PDB entry 5C24 | X-ray diffraction, 2.60 A resolution | chains A and B

# Chain A
Molecule: HIV-1 reverse transcriptase, P66 subunit
Source organism: Human immunodeficiency virus type 1 group M subtype B (isolate BH10)
Notes: EC 3.4.23.16, 2.7.7.49, 2.7.7.7, 3.1.26.13, 3.1.13.2
UniProtKB: P03366 (POL_HV1B1); residues 1-545 here correspond to UniProt positions 600-1144 (UniProt number = residue number + 599)
Sequence (537 residues; numbered -1 to 545; 10 numbers in that range are skipped by the numbering (no residue carries them; nothing is unmodelled there); the number before each row is that of its first residue; numbers below 1 keep their minus sign (Met-1 is residue -1)):
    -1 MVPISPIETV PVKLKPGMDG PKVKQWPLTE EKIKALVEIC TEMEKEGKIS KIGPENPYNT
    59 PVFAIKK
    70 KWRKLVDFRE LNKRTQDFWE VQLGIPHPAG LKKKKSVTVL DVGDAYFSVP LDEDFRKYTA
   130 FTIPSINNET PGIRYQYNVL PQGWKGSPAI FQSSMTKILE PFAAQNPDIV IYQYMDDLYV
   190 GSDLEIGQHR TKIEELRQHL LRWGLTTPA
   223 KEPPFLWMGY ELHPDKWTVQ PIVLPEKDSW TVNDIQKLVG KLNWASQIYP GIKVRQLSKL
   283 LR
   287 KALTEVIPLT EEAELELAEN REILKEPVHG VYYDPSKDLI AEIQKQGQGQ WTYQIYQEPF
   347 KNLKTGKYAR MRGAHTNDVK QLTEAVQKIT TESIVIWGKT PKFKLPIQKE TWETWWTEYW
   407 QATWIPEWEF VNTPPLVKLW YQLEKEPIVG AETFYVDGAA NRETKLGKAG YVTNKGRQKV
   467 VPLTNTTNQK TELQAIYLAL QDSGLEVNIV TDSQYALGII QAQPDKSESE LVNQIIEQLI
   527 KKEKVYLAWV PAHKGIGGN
Sequence notes: initiating methionine (-1); expression tag (0); engineered mutation Ala172 (Lys771 in P03366), Ala173 (Lys772 in P03366), Ala218 (Gln821 in P03366), Ser280 (Cys879 in P03366)
Ligand contacts:
  - 4XO (6-({4-[(4-cyanophenyl)amino]-1,3,5-triazin-2-yl}amino)-5,7-dimethylindolizine-2-carbonitrile): Pro95, Leu100, Lys101, Lys102, Lys103, Val106, Val179, Tyr181, Tyr188, Val189, Gly190, Phe227, Trp229, Leu234, His235, Pro236, Tyr318
  - Mg2+ (MG): Lys73, Tyr146, Gln151
What the authors report for this chain:
  - binding site for 4XO: Lys101, Tyr181, Tyr188, Trp229

# Chain B
Molecule: HIV-1 reverse transcriptase, P51 subunit
Source organism: Human immunodeficiency virus type 1 group M subtype B (isolate BH10)
Notes: EC 3.4.23.16, 2.7.7.49, 2.7.7.7, 3.1.26.13, 3.1.13.2; engineered mutation(s): C280S
UniProtKB: P03366 (POL_HV1B1); residues 5-428 here correspond to UniProt positions 604-1027 (UniProt number = residue number + 599)
Sequence (412 residues; row label = number of the first residue in the row; note: 12 numbers in that range are skipped by the numbering (no residue carries them; nothing is unmodelled there)):
     5 IETVPVKLKP GMDGPKVKQW PLTEEKIKAL VEICTEMEKE GKISKIGPEN PYNTPVFAIK
    65 KKDSTKWRKL VDFRELNKRT QDFWEVQLGI PHPAGLKKKK SVTVLDVGDA YFSVPLDEDF
   125 RKYTAFTIPS INNETPGIRY QYNVLPQGWK GSPAIFQSSM TKILEPFKKQ NPDIVIYQYM
   185 DDLYVGSDLE IGQHRTKIEE LRQHLLRWGL
   227 FLWMGYELHP DKWTVQPIVL PEKDSWTVND IQKLVGKLNW ASQIYPGIKV RQLSKLLRGT
   287 KALTEVIPLT EEAELELAEN REILKEPVHG VYYDPSKDLI AEIQKQGQGQ WTYQIYQEPF
   347 KNLKTGKYAR MRGAHTNDVK QLTEAVQKIT TESIVIWGKT PKFKLPIQKE TWETWWTEYW
   407 QATWIPEWEF VNTPPLVKLW YQ
Sequence notes: conflict Ser280 (Cys879 in P03366)
What the authors report for this chain:
  - binding site for 4XO: Glu138

# Interface between chain A and chain B
Contacting residue pairs - 107 pairs, chain A then chain B:
  Val8(A) - Pro52(B)  hydrophobic
  Val8(A) - Glu53(B)
  Pro9(A) - Glu53(B)
  Gln85(A) - Glu53(B)  hydrogen bond (side chain-backbone)
  Asp86(A) - Lys20(B)  salt bridge
  Asp86(A) - Pro55(B)
  Phe87(A) - Pro52(B)
  Phe87(A) - Glu53(B)
  Trp88(A) - Pro52(B)  hydrogen bond (backbone-backbone)
  Trp88(A) - Asn54(B)
  Trp88(A) - Pro55(B)
  Trp88(A) - Asn57(B)
  Trp88(A) - Thr131(B)
  Trp88(A) - Arg143(B)
  Val90(A) - Pro140(B)  hydrophobic
  Gly93(A) - Asn137(B)  hydrogen bond (backbone-side chain)
  Pro95(A) - Asn136(B)
  Pro95(A) - Asn137(B)
  His96(A) - Asn136(B)  hydrogen bond (backbone-side chain)
  Gly99(A) - Asn136(B)
  Gly99(A) - Glu138(B)
  Leu100(A) - Asn136(B)
  Leu100(A) - Glu138(B)
  Lys101(A) - Glu138(B)  salt bridge
  Ser162(A) - Pro52(B)
  Thr165(A) - Pro140(B)
  Gln373(A) - Thr397(B)
  Gln373(A) - Thr400(B)
  Gln373(A) - Trp401(B)  hydrogen bond
  Thr376(A) - Thr400(B)
  Thr376(A) - Trp401(B)
  Thr377(A) - Thr400(B)
  Ile380(A) - Pro25(B)  hydrophobic
  Ile380(A) - Leu26(B)
  Ile380(A) - Thr27(B)
  Val381(A) - Pro25(B)  hydrophobic
  Val381(A) - Asn136(B)  hydrogen bond (backbone-backbone)
  Ile382(A) - Ile135(B)
  Ile382(A) - Asn136(B)
  Trp383(A) - Ile135(B)
  Gly384(A) - Thr27(B)
  Gly384(A) - Glu28(B)  hydrogen bond (backbone-backbone)
  Gly384(A) - Ile135(B)
  Thr386(A) - Trp401(B)
  Trp402(A) - Lys331(B)  hydrogen bond (backbone-side chain)
  Trp402(A) - Thr362(B)
  Trp402(A) - Asp364(B)
  Tyr405(A) - Lys331(B)  hydrogen bond (backbone-side chain)
  Trp406(A) - Lys331(B)
  Trp406(A) - Val417(B)
  Trp406(A) - Asn418(B)
  Trp406(A) - Thr419(B)
  Trp406(A) - Pro420(B)
  Trp406(A) - Pro421(B)
  Gln407(A) - Lys331(B)  hydrogen bond (backbone-side chain)
  Gln407(A) - Pro392(B)
  Gln407(A) - Ile393(B)
  Gln407(A) - Gln394(B)  hydrogen bond
  Gln407(A) - Val417(B)  hydrogen bond (side chain-backbone)
  Gln407(A) - Asn418(B)
  Ala408(A) - Trp337(B)  hydrophobic
  Ala408(A) - Asp364(B)
  Ala408(A) - Pro392(B)  hydrogen bond (backbone-backbone)
  Ala408(A) - Ile393(B)
  Thr409(A) - Asp364(B)  hydrogen bond (backbone-side chain)
  Trp410(A) - Thr362(B)
  Trp410(A) - Asn363(B)
  Trp410(A) - Val365(B)  hydrophobic
  Trp410(A) - Trp401(B)
  Trp410(A) - Tyr405(B)
  Pro412(A) - Trp401(B)  hydrophobic
  Pro433(A) - Asn255(B)
  Pro433(A) - Leu289(B)  hydrophobic
  Pro433(A) - Thr290(B)
  Ile434(A) - Thr290(B)
  Val435(A) - Thr290(B)
  Thr439(A) - Lys287(B)
  Thr439(A) - Ala288(B)
  Thr439(A) - Leu289(B)  hydrogen bond (side chain-backbone)
  Tyr441(A) - Val254(B)
  Tyr441(A) - Gln258(B)
  Tyr441(A) - Thr286(B)
  Tyr441(A) - Lys287(B)  hydrogen bond (side chain-backbone)
  Val458(A) - Thr286(B)
  Thr459(A) - Thr286(B)  hydrogen bond (backbone-side chain)
  Asn460(A) - Thr286(B)
  Asn460(A) - Lys287(B)
  Asn460(A) - Ala288(B)
  Asn494(A) - Leu289(B)
  Val496(A) - Leu289(B)  hydrophobic
  Leu503(A) - Leu422(B)  hydrophobic
  Gly504(A) - Pro420(B)
  Tyr532(A) - Asn255(B)  hydrogen bond
  Tyr532(A) - Leu289(B)  hydrophobic
  Trp535(A) - Leu422(B)  hydrophobic
  Trp535(A) - Trp426(B)  hydrophobic
  Val536(A) - Gln258(B)
  Pro537(A) - Gly262(B)
  Pro537(A) - Asn265(B)
  Lys540(A) - Asn265(B)
  Lys540(A) - Val276(B)
  Lys540(A) - Ser280(B)
  Ile542(A) - Leu283(B)  hydrophobic
  Gly543(A) - Leu283(B)  hydrogen bond (backbone-backbone)
  Gly543(A) - Arg284(B)
  Gly543(A) - Gly285(B)
  Gly544(A) - Thr286(B)
Interface residues without a listed pair, chain A (65 interface residues in all): Leu92, Ile94, Ala158, Ile159, Gln161, Tyr181, Met357, Thr369, Gln500, Gln507, Ala508, Ala534, Gly541
Interface residues without a listed pair, chain B (59 interface residues in all): Tyr56, Gly141, Val261, Arg277, His361, Leu368, Glu396
Interface features reported in the paper:
  - specific contacts: Lys101(A)-Glu138(B) (salt bridge)

# In short
Chain A and chain B form an interface of 65 and 59 residues respectively, with 19 hydrogen bonds and 2 salt
bridges. Polar pairs include Asp86(A)-Lys20(B), Lys101(A)-Glu138(B) and Gln85(A)-Glu53(B). The paper describes
a salt bridge between Lys101(A) and Glu138(B). From the paper: a binding site for 4XO at Lys101(A), Tyr181(A)
and Glu138(B) among others.
Chain A is HIV-1 reverse transcriptase, P66 subunit and chain B is HIV-1 reverse transcriptase, P51 subunit,
both from Human immunodeficiency virus type 1 group M subtype B (isolate BH10); the structure, Crystal
Structure of HIV-1 Reverse Transcriptase in Complex with
7-((4-((4-cyanophenyl)amino)-1,3,5-triazin-2-yl)amino)-6,8-dimethylindolizine-2-carbonitrile (JLJ605), a
non-nucleoside inhibitor, was determined by X-ray diffraction together with 5C25 from the same study.
